Entry 2AJ8 (X-ray diffraction, 2.11 A resolution); this record covers chains A and B.

# Chain A (and B)
Molecule: Dipeptidyl peptidase 4
From: Sus scrofa
Notes: EC 3.4.14.5; fragment: Extracellular domain; chain B of this document is another copy of the same molecule, construct and numbering; everything in this record applies to it too
Reference sequence: P22411 (DPP4_PIG); numbering as in UniProt (aligned over 39-766)
Amino-acid sequence (728 residues; numbered 39 to 766; the number before each row is that of its first residue):
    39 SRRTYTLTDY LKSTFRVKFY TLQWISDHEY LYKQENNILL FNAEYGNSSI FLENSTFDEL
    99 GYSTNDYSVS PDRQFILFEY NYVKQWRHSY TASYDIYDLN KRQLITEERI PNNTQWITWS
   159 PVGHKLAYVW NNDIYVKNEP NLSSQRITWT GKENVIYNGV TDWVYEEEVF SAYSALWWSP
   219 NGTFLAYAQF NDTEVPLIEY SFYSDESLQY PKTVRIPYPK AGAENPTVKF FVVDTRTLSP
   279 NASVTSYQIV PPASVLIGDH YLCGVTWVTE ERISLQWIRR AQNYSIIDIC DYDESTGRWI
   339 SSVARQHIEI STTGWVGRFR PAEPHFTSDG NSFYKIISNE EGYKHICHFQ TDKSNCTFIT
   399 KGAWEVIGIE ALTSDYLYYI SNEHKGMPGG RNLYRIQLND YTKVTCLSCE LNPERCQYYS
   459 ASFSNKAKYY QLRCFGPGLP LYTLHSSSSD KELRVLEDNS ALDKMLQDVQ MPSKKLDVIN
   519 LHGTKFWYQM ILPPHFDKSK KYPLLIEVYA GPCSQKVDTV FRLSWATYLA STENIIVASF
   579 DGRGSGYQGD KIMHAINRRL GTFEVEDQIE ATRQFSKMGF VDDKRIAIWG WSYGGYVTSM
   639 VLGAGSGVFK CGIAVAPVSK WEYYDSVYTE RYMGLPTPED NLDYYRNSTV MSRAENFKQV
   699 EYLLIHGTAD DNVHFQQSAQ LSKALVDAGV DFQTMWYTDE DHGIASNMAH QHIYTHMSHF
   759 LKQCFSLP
Curated features (UniProtKB/Swiss-Prot):
  - active site (Charge relay system): S630, D708, H740
  - glycosylation (N-linked (GlcNAc...) asparagine): N85, N92, N150, N179, N219, N229, N279, N321, N685
Disulfide bonds: C385-C394, C444-C447, C454-C472, C649-C762
Covalent attachments: N-acetylglucosamine (NAG) linked to N85, N92, N229, N279, N321, N685
Ligand contacts:
  - 7-Benzyl-1 (SC3; 7-benzyl-1,3-dimethyl-8-piperazin-1-yl-3,7-dihydro-purine-2,6-dione), molecule 1: R125, E205, E206, F357, Y547, W629, S630, Y631, G632, V656, W659, Y662, Y666, V711, H740
  - 7-Benzyl-1 (SC3), molecule 2: W187, A280, S281, V282

# Chain A / chain B interface
Pairs across the interface (112; chain A residue first):
  P234(A) with Y248(B)
  L235(A) with Y248(B)
  I236(A) with P249(B)
  E237(A) with S239(B); T251(B), hydrogen bond; R253(B), salt bridge
  Y238(A) with S239(B)
  S239(A) with E237(B); Y238(B)
  Y241(A) with F713(B); Q714(B); Q718(B)
  S242(A) with Q718(B), hydrogen bond (backbone-side chain); K721(B), hydrogen bond (backbone-side chain)
  D243(A) with Q718(B)
  E244(A) with K658(B), hydrogen bond (backbone-side chain); Y661(B), hydrogen bond (backbone-side chain); M689(B); Q718(B)
  S245(A) with K658(B)
  L246(A) with Y661(B); Q714(B)
  Q247(A) with K258(B); A259(B); E660(B); Y661(B); Q714(B), hydrogen bond (backbone-side chain)
  Y248(A) with P234(B); L235(B); Y256(B), hydrogen bond (side chain-backbone); P257(B); K258(B), hydrogen bond (side chain-backbone); A261(B)
  P249(A) with I236(B); Q714(B)
  T251(A) with E237(B), hydrogen bond
  R253(A) with E237(B), salt bridge; R253(B)
  Y256(A) with Y248(B), hydrogen bond (backbone-side chain)
  P257(A) with Y248(B)
  K258(A) with Q247(B); Y248(B), hydrogen bond (backbone-side chain)
  A259(A) with Q247(B)
  A261(A) with Y248(B)
  K658(A) with E244(B), hydrogen bond (side chain-backbone); S245(B)
  E660(A) with Q247(B)
  Y661(A) with E244(B), hydrogen bond (side chain-backbone); L246(B); Q247(B)
  M689(A) with E244(B)
  F713(A) with Y241(B); W734(B), hydrophobic
  Q714(A) with Y241(B); L246(B); Q247(B), hydrogen bond (side chain-backbone); P249(B)
  S716(A) with W734(B)
  A717(A) with Y241(B), hydrophobic; T736(B), hydrogen bond (backbone-side chain)
  Q718(A) with Y241(B); S242(B); D243(B); E244(B)
  S720(A) with W734(B), hydrogen bond; T736(B), hydrogen bond
  K721(A) with S242(B), hydrogen bond (side chain-backbone); E244(B); T736(B); D737(B)
  V724(A) with Y735(B), hydrophobic; M746(B); A747(B), hydrophobic; H750(B)
  D725(A) with M746(B)
  G727(A) with M746(B)
  V728(A) with H750(B), hydrogen bond (backbone-side chain)
  D729(A) with H750(B), salt bridge; H754(B), salt bridge; H757(B), salt bridge
  F730(A) with M733(B); H750(B); H754(B)
  Q731(A) with Q731(B)
  T732(A) with T732(B); M733(B); W734(B)
  M733(A) with F730(B); T732(B); W734(B)
  W734(A) with F713(B), hydrophobic; S716(B); A717(B); S720(B), hydrogen bond; T732(B); M733(B); W734(B)
  Y735(A) with V724(B), hydrophobic
  T736(A) with A717(B), hydrogen bond (side chain-backbone); S720(B), hydrogen bond; K721(B)
  D737(A) with K721(B)
  M746(A) with V724(B); D725(B)
  A747(A) with V724(B), hydrophobic
  H750(A) with V724(B); V728(B), hydrogen bond (side chain-backbone); D729(B), salt bridge; F730(B)
  H754(A) with D729(B), salt bridge; F730(B)
  H757(A) with D729(B), salt bridge
Also at the interface, not in a pair above, chain A (53 interface residues in all): T687, L702
Also at the interface, not in a pair above, chain B (53 interface residues in all): T687, L702, G727

# Summary
Chain A and chain B each contribute 53 residues to their interface, with 23 hydrogen bonds and 8 salt bridges.
Polar contacts include E237(A)-R253(B), D729(A)-H750(B) and D729(A)-H754(B). Ligands of chain A: 7-Benzyl-1.
Covalently linked N-acetylglucosamine: at N85(A), N92(A), N229(A), N279(A), N321(A) and N685(A).
Both chains are Dipeptidyl peptidase 4 (Sus scrofa). Entry 2AJ8 (Porcine dipeptidyl peptidase IV (CD26) in
complex with 7-Benzyl-1,3-dimethyl-8-piperazin-1-yl-3,7-dihydro-purine-2,6-dione (BDPX)) was determined by
X-ray diffraction together with 2AJB, 2AJC and 2AJD from the same study.
